7KT8 - chains A and P of the 4 polymer chains in the assembly; structure by X-ray diffraction, 1.70 A resolution.

Chain A:
Molecule: DNA-directed DNA/RNA polymerase mu
Source organism: Homo sapiens
Notes: EC 2.7.7.7
Reference sequence: Q9NP87 (DPOLM_HUMAN); aligned to UniProt positions 132-494 over residues 132-494
Amino-acid sequence (356 residues; row label = number of the first residue in the row; note: 12 numbers in that range are skipped by the numbering (no residue carries them; nothing is unmodelled there)):
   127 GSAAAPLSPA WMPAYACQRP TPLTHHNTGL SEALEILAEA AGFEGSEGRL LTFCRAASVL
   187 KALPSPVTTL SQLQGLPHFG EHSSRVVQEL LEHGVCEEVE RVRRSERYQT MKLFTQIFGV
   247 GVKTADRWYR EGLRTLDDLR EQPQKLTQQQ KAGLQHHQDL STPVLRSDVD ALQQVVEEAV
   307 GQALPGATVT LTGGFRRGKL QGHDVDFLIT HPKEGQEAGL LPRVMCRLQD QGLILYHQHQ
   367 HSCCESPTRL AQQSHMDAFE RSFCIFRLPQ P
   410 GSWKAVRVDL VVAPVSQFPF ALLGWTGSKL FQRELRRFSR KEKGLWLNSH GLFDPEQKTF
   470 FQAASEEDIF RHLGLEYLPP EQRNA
Not modelled in the structure: 127-137, 365-383
Covalently attached groups: 2,3-dihydroxy-1,4-dithiobutane (DTT) linked to Cys180
Construct notes: expression tag (127-131); linker (410)
Metal / ion sites: Na+: Thr241, Ile243, Val246 (shared with DT3(P) of chain P); Mg2+ site 1: Asp330, Asp332 (together with pyrophosphate) (shared with 8OG_5(P) of chain P); Mg2+ site 2: Asp330, Asp332, Asp418 (shared with DA4(P), 8OG_5(P) of chain P)
Residues lining bound ligands: pyrophosphate (PPV): Gly319, Gly320, Arg323, Lys325, Gly328, His329, Asp330, Asp332
Curated features (UniProtKB/Swiss-Prot):
  - region: Arg323 to Asp332 (Involved in ssDNA binding)
  - binding site (Mg(2+)): Asp330, Asp332, Asp418
  - site: Gly433 (Responsible for the low discrimination between dNTP and rNTP)
Reported in the primary citation:
  - mutagenesis - K438D: unchanged catalytic activity on presence of Mn2+
  - mutagenesis - R445A: increased catalytic activity on dGTP misinsertion
  - mutagenesis - K438D: decreased catalytic activity on Mg2+-dependent dGTP:At
  - mutagenesis - K438D (23-fold): decreased catalytic activity on :Ct insertion

Chain P:
Molecule: 5-nt DNA strand
Sequence (5 nucleotides; row label = number of the first residue in the row):
     1 CGTAG
Modified positions: 8OG (8-oxo-2'-deoxy-guanosine-5'-monophosphate) at position 5
Metal / ion sites: Na+: DT3 (shared with Thr241(A), Ile243(A), Val246(A) of chain A); Mg2+ site 1: DA4, 8OG_5 (shared with Asp330(A), Asp332(A), Asp418(A) of chain A); Mg2+ site 2: 8OG_5 (together with pyrophosphate) (shared with Asp330(A), Asp332(A) of chain A)

Chain A / chain P interface:
Pairs across the interface - 30 pairs, chain A then chain P:
  Ile243(A) - DT3(P)  phosphate contact
  Phe244(A) - DT3(P)  phosphate contact
  Gly245(A) - DG2(P)  phosphate contact
  Gly245(A) - DT3(P)  hydrogen bond to the phosphate
  Val246(A) - DG2(P)  hydrogen bond to the phosphate
  Val246(A) - DT3(P)  hydrogen bond to the phosphate
  Gly247(A) - DG2(P)  hydrogen bond to the phosphate
  Gly247(A) - DT3(P)  phosphate contact
  Lys249(A) - DC1(P)  phosphate contact
  Lys249(A) - DG2(P)  phosphate contact
  Thr250(A) - DC1(P)  hydrogen bond to the phosphate
  Thr250(A) - DG2(P)  hydrogen bond to the phosphate
  Gln275(A) - DG2(P)  sugar contact
  Arg323(A) - 8OG_5(P)  hydrogen bond to the phosphate
  Asp330(A) - 8OG_5(P)  phosphate contact
  Asp332(A) - DA4(P)  phosphate contact
  Asp332(A) - 8OG_5(P)  phosphate contact
  Arg387(A) - DA4(P)  base contact
  Phe389(A) - DT3(P)  sugar contact
  Phe389(A) - DA4(P)  sugar contact
  Arg416(A) - DT3(P)  phosphate contact
  Arg416(A) - DA4(P)  salt bridge to the phosphate
  Asp418(A) - DA4(P)  sugar contact
  Gly433(A) - 8OG_5(P)  sugar contact
  Trp434(A) - DA4(P)  phosphate contact
  Trp434(A) - 8OG_5(P)  sugar contact
  Thr435(A) - 8OG_5(P)  phosphate contact
  Gly436(A) - 8OG_5(P)  phosphate contact
  Ser437(A) - 8OG_5(P)  phosphate contact
  Lys438(A) - 8OG_5(P)  hydrogen bond to the base
Interface residues without a listed pair, chain A (25 interface residues in all): Val248, Gly319, Gln441, Arg445

Summary:
Chain A and chain P form an interface of 25 and 5 residues respectively, with 8 hydrogen bonds and 1 salt
bridge. Polar contacts include Lys438(A)-8OG_5(P), Gly245(A)-DT3(P) and Val246(A)-DG2(P). Chain A binds
pyrophosphate. The paper reports that R445A of chain A increases catalytic activity on dGTP misinsertion;
K438D of chain A reduces catalytic activity on Mg2+-dependent dGTP:At.
Here chain A is DNA-directed DNA/RNA polymerase mu (Homo sapiens) and chain P is a 5-nt DNA strand. Entry 7KT8
(DNA Polymerase Mu, 8-oxodGTP:At Product State Ternary Complex, 50 mM Mg2+ (180min)) was determined by X-ray
diffraction, deposited together with 7KSS, 7KST, 7KSU, 7KSV, 7KSW, 7KSX and 25 further entries.
